9BC5 - chains C and D of the 9 polymer chains in the assembly; structure by electron microscopy, 5.32 A resolution (low resolution: residue-level contacts below are approximate; hydrogen-bond / salt-bridge calls are withheld).

# Chain C (and D)
Name: Protein Rep68
Source organism: adeno-associated virus 2
Notes: EC 3.6.4.12; chain D of this document is another copy of the same molecule, construct and numbering; everything in this record applies to it too
Reference sequence: P03132 (REP68_AAV2S); residues 2-490 here = UniProt positions 2-490
Sequence (491 residues; row label = number of the first residue in the row; numbering starts at 0):
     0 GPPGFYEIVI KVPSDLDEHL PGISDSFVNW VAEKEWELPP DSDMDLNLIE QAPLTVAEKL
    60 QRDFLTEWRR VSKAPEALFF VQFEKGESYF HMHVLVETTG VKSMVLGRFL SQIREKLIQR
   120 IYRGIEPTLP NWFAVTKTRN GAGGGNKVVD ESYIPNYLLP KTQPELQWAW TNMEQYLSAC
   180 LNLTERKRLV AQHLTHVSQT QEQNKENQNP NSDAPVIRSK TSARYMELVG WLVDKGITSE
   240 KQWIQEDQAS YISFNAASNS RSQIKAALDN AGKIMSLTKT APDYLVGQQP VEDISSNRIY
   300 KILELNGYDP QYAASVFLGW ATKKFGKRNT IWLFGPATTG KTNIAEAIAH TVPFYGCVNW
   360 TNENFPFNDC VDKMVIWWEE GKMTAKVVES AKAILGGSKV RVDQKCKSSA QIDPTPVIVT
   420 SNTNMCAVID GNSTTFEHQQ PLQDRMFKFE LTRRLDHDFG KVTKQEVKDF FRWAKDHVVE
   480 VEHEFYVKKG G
Unresolved in the structure: 0-1, 198-213 (chain D: 0-1, 197-213)
Differences from the reference sequence: expression tag (0-1); conflict Glu17 (Gly in P03132); engineered mutation Ser151 (Cys in P03132)
UniProt features mapped onto this chain:
  - motif: His90 to His92 (RCR-2), Tyr156 to Lys160 (RCR-3)
  - active site: Tyr156 (For nuclease activity)
  - binding site (a divalent metal cation): Glu83, His90, His92
  - binding site (ATP): Gly334 to Thr341
Reported in the primary citation:
  - mutagenesis - F364A: decreased catalytic activity on trs nicking
  - mutagenesis - F364A: abolished catalytic activity (helicase activity)

# Chain C / chain D interface
Residue-residue contacts (40):
  Lys101(C) with Glu49(D)
  Met103(C) with Pro12(D); Ser13(D); Leu15(D); Ala51(D); Pro52(D)
  Val104(C) with Val27(D)
  Gly106(C) with Asp16(D)
  Arg107(C) with Asp16(D); Ile22(D); Ser23(D); Asp24(D); Val27(D)
  Gly142(C) with Glu17(D)
  Arg217(C) with Asn155(D); Tyr156(D); Leu193(D)
  Ser218(C) with Tyr156(D)
  Arg223(C) with Ile216(D)
  Glu226(C) with Val196(D); Pro214(D)
  Leu227(C) with Pro214(D)
  Glu239(C) with Lys272(D)
  Lys240(C) with Leu276(D)
  Ile243(C) with Lys272(D); Leu276(D)
  Gln244(C) with Leu276(D)
  Gln247(C) with Ile273(D)
  Ala248(C) with Met225(D)
  Ile251(C) with Met225(D); Val228(D); Ile273(D)
  Ser252(C) with Val215(D); Met225(D)
  Phe253(C) with Pro214(D); Val215(D)
  Asn254(C) with Asn269(D)
  Ala255(C) with Ser221(D); Tyr224(D)
  Arg260(C) with Ser261(D)
Interface residues without a listed pair, chain C (28 interface residues in all): Ala141, Lys219, Trp230, Ser249, Tyr250
Interface residues without a listed pair, chain D (36 interface residues in all): Asp14, Val30, Ala31, Ile48, Gln50, Val55, Lys146, Ala265

# In short
The interface between chain C and chain D involves 28 residues on one side and 36 on the other. From the
paper: F364A of chain C reduces catalytic activity on trs nicking; F364A of chain C abolishes catalytic
activity (helicase activity).
Both chains are Protein Rep68 (adeno-associated virus 2). Entry 9BC5 (AAV-2 Rep68-AAVS1 heptameric complex)
was determined by electron microscopy together with 9BU7 from the same study.
